8YGL - chains 9 and L of the 34 polymer chains in the assembly; structure by electron microscopy, 2.60 A resolution.

# Chain 9
Protein: Antenna pigment protein alpha chain
Source organism: Fuscovulum blasticum DSM 2131
UniProt: A0A2T4JA00 (A0A2T4JA00_FUSBL); numbering as in UniProt (aligned over 1-62)
Sequence (62 residues; row label = number of the first residue in the row):
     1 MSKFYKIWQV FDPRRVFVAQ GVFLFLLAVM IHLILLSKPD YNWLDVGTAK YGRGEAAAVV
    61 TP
Disordered / not traced: 54-62
Ligand contacts:
  - bacteriochlorophyll a (BCL), molecule 1: Met1, Leu24, Leu27, Ala28, Ile31, His32, Leu35, Tyr41
  - bacteriochlorophyll a (BCL), molecule 2: Phe4, Ile7, Trp8, Val16, Gln20, Phe23, Ile31
  - bacteriochlorophyll a (BCL), molecule 3: Gly21, Leu24, Phe25, Ala28, His32, Leu35, Tyr41, Trp43
  - 1,2-diacyl-sn-glycero-3-phosphocholine (PC1): Phe11, Arg15, Val16, Ala19, Phe23
  - spheroidene (SPO), molecule 1: Phe4, Lys6, Ile7, Gln9, Val10
  - spheroidene (SPO), molecule 2: Phe17, Gln20, Lys50
  - spheroidene (SPO), molecule 3: Phe17, Gln20, Phe23, Leu24, Leu27, Ile34
  - spheroidene (SPO), molecule 4: Phe25, Ala28, Val29, His32, Leu33, Leu36
  - ubiquinone-10 (U10): Val18, Gly21, Val22
Reported in the primary citation:
  - binding site for bacteriochlorophyll a: His32, Trp43

# Chain L
Protein: Reaction center protein L chain
Source organism: Fuscovulum blasticum DSM 2131
UniProt: A0A2L1K3X9 (A0A2L1K3X9_FUSBL); residues 1-282 here = UniProt positions 1-282
Sequence (282 residues; each row starts with the number of its first residue):
     1 MALLSFERKY RVPGGTLVGG NLFDFWVGPF YVGFFGVTTF FFAALGTLLI LYGTAMEGVW
    61 NPQLISIEPP SVENGLAFAP LAEGGLWQLI TICALGAFIS WALREVEICR KLGIGLHIPF
   121 AFSFAILAYA VLVVFRPLLM GSWGYAFPYG IWTHLDWVSN TGYTYGNFHY NPAHMLGISF
   181 FFTTALALAL HGALVLSAAN PEKGQEMKTA DHEDTFFRDL VGYSIGTLGI HRLGLLLALM
   241 AVFWSAVCMI ITGTIWFDQW SNWWYWWVEL PWWVDIPGGV NG
Disordered / not traced: 1
Bound ions: Fe2+: His191, His231 (shared with 3 residues of chain M)
Ligand contacts:
  - bacteriochlorophyll a (BCL), molecule 1: Phe98, Phe122, Ala125, Ile126, Ala128, Tyr129, Leu132, Trp157, Val158, Ser159, Thr161, Gly162, Tyr163, Asn167, Phe168, His169, His174, Gly177, Ile178, Phe181, Phe182, Val242, Ser245, Ala246, Cys248, Met249
  - bacteriochlorophyll a (BCL), molecule 2: Tyr129, Leu132, Phe147, Ile151, Trp152, His154, Leu155, Trp157, Val158
  - bacteriochlorophyll a (BCL), molecule 3: Val158, Tyr163, His169, Phe182
  - bacteriochlorophyll a (BCL), molecule 4: His169, Met175, Ile178, Ser179, Phe182, Thr183, Leu186
  - bacteriopheophytin a (BPH), molecule 1: Thr39, Phe42, Ala43, Gly46, Ile50, Ile90, Cys93, Ala94, Ala97, Phe98, Trp101, Glu105, Ile118, Ala121, Phe122, Phe124, Ala125, Tyr129, Tyr149, Gly150, Phe181, Ala238, Leu239, Val242
  - bacteriopheophytin a (BPH), molecule 2: Phe182, Ala185, Leu186, Ala189, Leu190, Leu220, Val221
  - 1,2-diacyl-sn-glycero-3-phosphocholine (PC1), molecule 1: Ala2, Val27, Gly28, Phe40
  - 1,2-diacyl-sn-glycero-3-phosphocholine (PC1), molecule 2: Thr16, Leu17, Val18, Phe35, Leu103, Arg110
  - 1,2-diacyl-sn-glycero-3-phosphocholine (PC1), molecule 3: Ile50, Pro62, Gln63, Ile65, Tyr149, Ile151, Trp152
  - 1,2-diacyl-sn-glycero-3-phosphocholine (PC1), molecule 4: Trp60, Asn61, Pro62
  - 1,2-diacyl-sn-glycero-3-phosphocholine (PC1), molecule 5: Trp272, Trp273, Ile276
  - ubiquinone-10 (U10), molecule 1: Leu22, Phe23, Phe34, Thr38, Phe42, Leu76, Phe78, Gln88, Thr91, Ile92, Leu95, Gly96, Ser100, Val134, Trp143
  - ubiquinone-10 (U10), molecule 2: Phe30, Val32, Gly36, Val37, Thr39, Phe40, Trp101, Arg104
  - ubiquinone-10 (U10), molecule 3: Leu95, Ile99, Ala102, Leu103, Val106, Cys109, Arg110, Gly113, Ile114, Gly115, Leu116, Pro119, Phe120, Ser123, Ile126, Leu127, Ala130, Val134, Phe135
  - ubiquinone-10 (U10), molecule 4: Pro172, Ala173, Met175, Leu176, Ser179, Trp244, Ile251, Ile255, Trp256, Trp260, Trp263, Trp264
  - ubiquinone-10 (U10), molecule 5: Leu176, Ser179, Phe180, Thr183, Leu190, His191, Leu194, Val195, Ala210, Glu213, Asp214, Phe217, Ser224, Ile225, Gly226, Thr227, Ile230, Leu233
  - ubiquinone-10 (U10), molecule 6: Trp264, Trp266, Trp267

# Chain 9 / chain L interface
Residue-residue contacts - 20 pairs, chain 9 then chain L:
  Arg15(9) - Phe25(L)
  Arg15(9) - Trp26(L)  hydrogen bond (side chain-backbone)
  Val18(9) - Phe23(L)  hydrophobic
  Val18(9) - Val37(L)  hydrophobic
  Val22(9) - Val37(L)  hydrophobic
  Val22(9) - Phe40(L)  hydrophobic
  Phe25(9) - Phe41(L)  hydrophobic
  Leu26(9) - Phe41(L)  hydrophobic
  Leu26(9) - Ala44(L)  hydrophobic
  Leu26(9) - Leu45(L)  hydrophobic
  Met30(9) - Leu45(L)  hydrophobic
  Met30(9) - Leu48(L)
  Met30(9) - Leu49(L)  hydrophobic
  Leu33(9) - Leu49(L)  hydrophobic
  Leu33(9) - Leu89(L)  hydrophobic
  Ile34(9) - Tyr52(L)
  Leu36(9) - Leu81(L)
  Ser37(9) - Met56(L)
  Ser37(9) - Leu81(L)
  Lys38(9) - Tyr52(L)
Other interface residues (no listed pair), chain 9 (12 interface residues in all): Val29
Other interface residues (no listed pair), chain L (16 interface residues in all): Val27, Ala82

# Summary
12 residues of chain 9 face 16 of chain L across their interface; the contacts include 1 hydrogen bond. Its
one hydrogen-bonded contact is Arg15(9)-Trp26(L). One 1,2-diacyl-sn-glycero-3-phosphocholine molecule and one
ubiquinone-10 molecule are bound between chain 9 and chain L. The paper reports a binding site for
bacteriochlorophyll a at His32(9) and Trp43(9).
Here chain 9 is Antenna pigment protein alpha chain and chain L is Reaction center protein L chain, both from
Fuscovulum blasticum DSM 2131. Entry 8YGL (Rhodobacter blasticus RC-LH1 monomer) was determined by electron
microscopy, deposited together with 8YGD.
